6KQM - chains A and B of the 9 polymer chains in the assembly; structure by X-ray diffraction, 3.20 A resolution.

== Chain A (and B) ==
Name: DNA-directed RNA polymerase subunit alpha
Organism: Thermus thermophilus (strain HB8 / ATCC 27634 / DSM 579)
Notes: EC 2.7.7.6; chain B of this document is another copy of the same molecule, construct and numbering; everything in this record applies to it too
Reference sequence: Q5SHR6 (RPOA_THET8); residues 1-315 here = UniProt positions 1-315
Sequence (315 residues; each row starts with the number of its first residue):
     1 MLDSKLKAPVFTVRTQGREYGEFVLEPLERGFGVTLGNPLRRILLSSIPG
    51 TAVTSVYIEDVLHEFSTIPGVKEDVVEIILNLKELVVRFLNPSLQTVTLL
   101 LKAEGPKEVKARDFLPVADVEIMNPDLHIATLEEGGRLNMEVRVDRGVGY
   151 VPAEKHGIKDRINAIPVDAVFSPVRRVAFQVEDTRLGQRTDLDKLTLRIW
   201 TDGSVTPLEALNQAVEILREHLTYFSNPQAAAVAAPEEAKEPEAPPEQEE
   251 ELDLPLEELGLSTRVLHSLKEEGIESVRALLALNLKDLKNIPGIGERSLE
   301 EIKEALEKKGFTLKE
Not modelled in the structure: 1-3, 235-315 (chain B: 1-5, 229-315)

== Chain A / chain B interface ==
Pairs across the interface - 54 pairs, chain A then chain B:
  Ala-8(A) / Tyr-224(B)  hydrophobic
  Pro-9(A) / Tyr-224(B)
  Phe-11(A) / Tyr-224(B)
  Phe-11(A) / Phe-225(B)
  Phe-11(A) / Asn-227(B)
  Phe-11(A) / Pro-228(B)
  Leu-25(A) / Tyr-224(B)
  Leu-28(A) / His-221(B)
  Gly-31(A) / Arg-42(B)  hydrogen bond (backbone-side chain)
  Phe-32(A) / Ile-43(B)  hydrophobic
  Phe-32(A) / Ser-47(B)
  Phe-32(A) / Ile-217(B)  hydrophobic
  Phe-32(A) / His-221(B)
  Val-34(A) / Arg-42(B)
  Thr-35(A) / Pro-39(B)
  Thr-35(A) / Arg-42(B)  hydrogen bond
  Leu-36(A) / Leu-218(B)  hydrophobic
  Leu-36(A) / His-221(B)
  Pro-39(A) / Thr-35(B)
  Pro-39(A) / Pro-39(B)  hydrophobic
  Leu-40(A) / Phe-225(B)  hydrophobic
  Arg-42(A) / Gly-31(B)  hydrogen bond (side chain-backbone)
  Arg-42(A) / Val-34(B)
  Arg-42(A) / Thr-35(B)  hydrogen bond
  Ile-43(A) / Phe-32(B)  hydrophobic
  Ser-47(A) / Phe-32(B)
  Val-215(A) / Leu-222(B)
  Ile-217(A) / Phe-32(B)  hydrophobic
  Leu-218(A) / Leu-36(B)  hydrophobic
  Leu-218(A) / Leu-222(B)  hydrophobic
  Arg-219(A) / Arg-219(B)
  Arg-219(A) / Leu-222(B)
  His-221(A) / Leu-28(B)
  His-221(A) / Phe-32(B)
  Leu-222(A) / Leu-218(B)  hydrophobic
  Leu-222(A) / Arg-219(B)
  Leu-222(A) / Leu-222(B)  hydrophobic
  Tyr-224(A) / Pro-9(B)  hydrophobic
  Tyr-224(A) / Phe-11(B)
  Tyr-224(A) / Leu-25(B)
  Phe-225(A) / Phe-11(B)
  Phe-225(A) / Leu-25(B)  hydrophobic
  Phe-225(A) / Leu-36(B)  hydrophobic
  Phe-225(A) / Leu-40(B)  hydrophobic
  Asn-227(A) / Phe-11(B)
  Pro-228(A) / Phe-11(B)
  Pro-228(A) / Val-13(B)  hydrophobic
  Gln-229(A) / Phe-11(B)  hydrogen bond (backbone-backbone)
  Gln-229(A) / Thr-12(B)
  Gln-229(A) / Val-13(B)  hydrogen bond (backbone-backbone)
  Ala-230(A) / Val-13(B)
  Ala-231(A) / Val-13(B)  hydrogen bond (backbone-backbone)
  Ala-231(A) / Arg-14(B)
  Val-233(A) / Arg-14(B)
Other interface residues (no listed pair), chain A (33 interface residues in all): Val-13, Leu-197, Leu-211, Asn-212
Other interface residues (no listed pair), chain B (30 interface residues in all): Ala-8, Leu-211, Val-215, Ser-226

== Summary ==
33 residues of chain A face 30 of chain B across their interface; the contacts include 7 hydrogen bonds. Polar
pairs include Gly-31(A)/Arg-42(B), Thr-35(A)/Arg-42(B) and Gln-229(A)/Phe-11(B).
Both chains are DNA-directed RNA polymerase subunit alpha (Thermus thermophilus (strain HB8 / ATCC 27634 / DSM
579)). Entry 6KQM (Thermus thermophilus initial transcription complex comprising sigma A and 5'-triphosphate
RNA of 5 nt) was determined by X-ray diffraction, deposited together with 6KQD, 6KQE, 6KQF, 6KQG, 6KQH, 6KQL
and 6 further entries.
